Entry 3MCV (X-ray diffraction, 1.70 A resolution); this record covers chains A and B of the 4 polymer chains in the assembly.

== Chain A (and B) ==
Name: Pteridine reductase
Source organism: Trypanosoma brucei brucei
Notes: EC 1.5.1.33; chain B of this document is another copy of the same molecule, construct and numbering; everything in this record applies to it too
UniProt: O76290 (O76290_TRYBB); numbering as in UniProt (aligned over 1-268)
Sequence (288 residues; each row starts with the number of its first residue; numbers below 1 keep their minus sign (Met-19 is residue -19)):
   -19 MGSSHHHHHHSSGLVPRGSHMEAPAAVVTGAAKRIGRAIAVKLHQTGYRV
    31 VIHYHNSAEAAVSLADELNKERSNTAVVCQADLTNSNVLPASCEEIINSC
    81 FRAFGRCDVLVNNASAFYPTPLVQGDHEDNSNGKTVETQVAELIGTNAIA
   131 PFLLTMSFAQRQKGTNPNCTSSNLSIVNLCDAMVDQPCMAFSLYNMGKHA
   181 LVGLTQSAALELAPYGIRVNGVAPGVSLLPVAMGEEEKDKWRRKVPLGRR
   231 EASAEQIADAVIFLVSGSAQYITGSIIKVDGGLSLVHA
Unresolved in the structure: -19 to 1, 105-112, 143-150 (chain B: -19 to 1, 105-113, 144-150)
Sequence notes: expression tag (-19 to 0)
Residues lining bound ligands:
  - MCV (5-[2-(2,5-dimethoxyphenyl)ethyl]thieno[2,3-d]pyrimidine-2,4-diamine): Arg14, Ser95, Ala96, Phe97, Asp161, Cys168, Phe171, Tyr174, Gly205, Val206, Leu208, Leu209, Pro210, Met213, Glu217, Trp221, Leu263
  - NADP (NAP; NADP nicotinamide-adenine-dinucleotide phosphate): Gly10, Lys13, Arg14, Ile15, Gly16, His33, Tyr34, His35, Asn36, Ser37, Ala61, Asp62, Leu63, Thr64, Asn93, Ala94, Ser95, Ala96, Thr126, Asn127, Leu159, Cys160, Asp161, Tyr174, Lys178, Pro204, Gly205, Val206, Ser207, Leu208
Reported in the primary citation:
  - binding site for MCV: Phe97, Cys168, Val206, Leu209, Pro210, Trp221
  - catalytic residues: Asp161, Tyr174 (citing earlier work)

== Chain A / chain B interface ==
Contacting residue pairs - 56 pairs, chain A then chain B:
  Gln186(A) with Leu265(B)
  Ala189(A) with Leu265(B), hydrophobic
  Leu190(A) with Leu265(B); Val266(B), hydrophobic
  Ala193(A) with Pro226(B); Leu227(B)
  Arg198(A) with Leu227(B)
  Val206(A) with Tyr251(B), hydrogen bond (backbone-side chain)
  Val225(A) with Tyr251(B)
  Pro226(A) with Ala193(B)
  Leu227(A) with Ala193(B); Arg198(B); Gln250(B); Tyr251(B); Thr253(B)
  Arg230(A) with Tyr251(B), hydrogen bond (backbone-side chain)
  Glu231(A) with Tyr251(B)
  Ala232(A) with Tyr251(B), hydrogen bond (backbone-side chain)
  Gln236(A) with Tyr251(B)
  Asp239(A) with Ser248(B)
  Phe243(A) with Phe243(B), hydrophobic
  Ser248(A) with Asp239(B)
  Gln250(A) with Leu227(B)
  Tyr251(A) with Val206(B), hydrogen bond (side chain-backbone); Val225(B); Leu227(B); Arg230(B), hydrogen bond (side chain-backbone); Glu231(B); Ala232(B), hydrogen bond (side chain-backbone); Gln236(B); Val259(B); Asp260(B); Gly261(B), hydrogen bond (backbone-backbone)
  Ile252(A) with Ile257(B), hydrophobic; Lys258(B); Val259(B), hydrophobic
  Thr253(A) with Asp260(B); Gly261(B); Gly262(B)
  Gly254(A) with Lys258(B), hydrogen bond (backbone-side chain); Leu265(B)
  Ser255(A) with Lys258(B), hydrogen bond (side chain-backbone)
  Ile257(A) with Ile257(B), hydrophobic
  Lys258(A) with Ile252(B); Gly254(B), hydrogen bond (side chain-backbone); Ser255(B), hydrogen bond (backbone-side chain)
  Val259(A) with Tyr251(B)
  Asp260(A) with Tyr251(B); Thr253(B)
  Gly261(A) with Tyr251(B), hydrogen bond (backbone-backbone); Thr253(B)
  Gly262(A) with Thr253(B)
  Leu265(A) with Gln186(B); Ala189(B), hydrophobic; Gly254(B)
  Val266(A) with Leu190(B), hydrophobic
Other interface residues (no listed pair), chain A (33 interface residues in all): Pro194, Ala240, Gly247
Other interface residues (no listed pair), chain B (35 interface residues in all): Pro194, Gly196, Arg229, Ala240, Gly247

== In short ==
The interface between chain A and chain B involves 33 residues on one side and 35 on the other, with 12
hydrogen bonds. Polar pairs include Val206(A)-Tyr251(B), Arg230(A)-Tyr251(B) and Ala232(A)-Tyr251(B). Chain A
binds NADP and compound MCV. The paper reports catalytic residues Asp161(A) and Tyr174(A); a binding site for
MCV at Phe97(A), Cys168(A) and Val206(A) among others.
Chain A and chain B are both Pteridine reductase (Trypanosoma brucei brucei); the structure, Structure of PTR1
from Trypanosoma brucei in ternary complex with
2,4-diamino-5-[2-(2,5-dimethoxyphenyl)ethyl]thieno[2,3-d]-pyrimidine and NADP+, was determined by X-ray
diffraction, deposited together with 2X9N, 2X9V and 2X9G.
